PDB entry 6DS2 | X-ray diffraction, 2.10 A resolution | chains C and D of the 4 polymer chains in the assembly

[Chain C]
Name: Protein S100-A8
Source organism: Homo sapiens
UniProtKB: P05109 (S10A8_HUMAN); numbering as in UniProt (aligned over 1-93)
Sequence (93 residues; each row starts with the number of its first residue):
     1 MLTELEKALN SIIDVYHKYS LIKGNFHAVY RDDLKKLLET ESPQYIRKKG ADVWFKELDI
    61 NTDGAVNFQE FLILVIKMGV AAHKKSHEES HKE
Not modelled in the structure: 90-93
Differences from the reference sequence: engineered mutation S42 (Cys in P05109)
UniProt features mapped onto this chain:
  - binding site (Zn(2+)): H17, H27, H83, H87
  - binding site (Ca(2+)): D33, D59, N61, D63, E70
Metal / ion sites: Ni2+ site 1: H17, H27 (shared with H91(D), H95(D), H103(D), H105(D) of chain D); Na+ site 1: S20, K23, N25, A28; Na+ site 2: D59, N61, D63, A65, E70; Ni2+ site 2: H83, H87 (shared with H20(D), D30(D) of chain D)
From the paper describing this entry:
  - Ni2+ coordination: H83, H87

[Chain D]
Name: Protein S100-A9
Source organism: Homo sapiens
UniProtKB: P06702 (S10A9_HUMAN); numbering as in UniProt (aligned over 1-114)
Sequence (114 residues; row label = number of the first residue in the row):
     1 MTSKMSQLER NIETIINTFH QYSVKLGHPD TLNQGEFKEL VRKDLQNFLK KENKNEKVIE
    61 HIMEDLDTNA DKQLSFEEFI MLMARLTWAS HEKMHEGDEG PGHHHKPGLG EGTP
Not modelled in the structure: 1-4, 113-114
Differences from the reference sequence: conflict S3 (Cys in P06702)
UniProt features mapped onto this chain:
  - binding site (Zn(2+)): H20, D30, H91, H95
  - binding site (Ca(2+)): S23, L26, H28, T31, E36, D67, N69, D71, Q73, E78
  - modified residue: T2 (Blocked amino end (Thr)), H105 (Pros-methylhistidine), T113 (Phosphothreonine)
  - mutagenesis: E36 (E36Q: Loss of resistance to bacterial invasion; when associated with Q-78), M63 (M63A: Loss of antifungal activity), E78 (E78Q: Loss of resistance to bacterial invasion; when associated with Q-36), M81 (M81A: No effect on antifungal activity), M83 (M83A: Loss of antifungal activity)
Metal / ion sites: Ni2+ site 1: H20, D30 (shared with H83(C), H87(C) of chain C); Na+: S23, L26, H28, T31; Ni2+ site 2: H91, H95, H103, H105 (shared with H17(C), H27(C) of chain C)
From the paper describing this entry:
  - conformationally variable residues (side-chain flip): D30

[Interface between chain C and chain D]
Contacting residue pairs - 75 pairs, chain C then chain D:
  M1(C) with N47(D)
  L2(C) with N47(D)
  T3(C) with K43(D); D44(D), hydrogen bond (side chain-backbone); Q46(D); N47(D)
  E4(C) with T14(D)
  L5(C) with T14(D); I15(D), hydrophobic; D44(D); L45(D), hydrophobic; M83(D), hydrophobic
  E6(C) with D44(D); L45(D); Q46(D), hydrogen bond (side chain-backbone); N47(D), hydrogen bond; F48(D), hydrogen bond (side chain-backbone)
  A8(C) with N11(D); T14(D)
  L9(C) with I15(D), hydrophobic; L86(D), hydrophobic; T87(D)
  N10(C) with F48(D); S90(D), hydrogen bond; M94(D)
  S11(C) with Q7(D), hydrogen bond; N11(D), hydrogen bond
  I12(C) with N11(D)
  I13(C) with T87(D); S90(D); H91(D); M94(D), hydrophobic; H105(D)
  V15(C) with Q7(D)
  H17(C) with H91(D), hydrogen bond; H103(D), hydrogen bond; H105(D), hydrogen bond
  K18(C) with Q7(D), hydrogen bond
  L21(C) with H103(D)
  F26(C) with G102(D); H103(D)
  H27(C) with H91(D), hydrogen bond; H95(D), hydrogen bond; H103(D), hydrogen bond
  T40(C) with S6(D)
  E41(C) with S6(D), hydrogen bond (backbone-side chain); Q7(D); L8(D); E9(D)
  P43(C) with E9(D)
  F68(C) with T87(D); H91(D)
  Q69(C) with W88(D)
  L72(C) with A84(D); W88(D), hydrophobic
  I76(C) with I80(D); M81(D), hydrophobic; A84(D), hydrophobic
  M78(C) with L8(D), hydrophobic; I12(D), hydrophobic
  G79(C) with I12(D); F76(D); I80(D)
  V80(C) with F76(D); E77(D); I80(D)
  A82(C) with I12(D), hydrophobic; I16(D)
  H83(C) with I16(D); H20(D), hydrogen bond; D30(D), salt bridge; F76(D)
  S86(C) with H20(D)
  H87(C) with H20(D), hydrogen bond; D30(D), salt bridge
Also at the interface, not in a pair above, chain C (37 interface residues in all): D14, S42, F71, V75, K84
Also at the interface, not in a pair above, chain D (39 interface residues in all): T18, L40, E92, L109, G110, G112

[In short]
Chain C and chain D form an interface of 37 and 39 residues respectively; the contacts include 17 hydrogen
bonds and 2 salt bridges. Polar contacts include H83(C)-D30(D), H87(C)-D30(D) and T3(C)-D44(D). From the
paper: Ni2+ coordination by H83(C) and H87(C); conformational variability at D30(D).
Chain C is Protein S100-A8 and chain D is Protein S100-A9, both from Homo sapiens; the structure, Crystal
structure of Ni(II)-bound human calprotectin, was determined by X-ray diffraction.
